3TFR - chains A and T of the 4 polymer chains in the assembly; structure by X-ray diffraction, 2.00 A resolution.

# Chain A
Molecule: DNA polymerase beta
Organism: Homo sapiens
Notes: EC 2.7.7.7, 4.2.99.-
UniProt: P06746 (DPOLB_HUMAN); residue numbers follow UniProt; this construct covers 1-335
Sequence (335 residues; numbered 1 to 335; the number before each row is that of its first residue):
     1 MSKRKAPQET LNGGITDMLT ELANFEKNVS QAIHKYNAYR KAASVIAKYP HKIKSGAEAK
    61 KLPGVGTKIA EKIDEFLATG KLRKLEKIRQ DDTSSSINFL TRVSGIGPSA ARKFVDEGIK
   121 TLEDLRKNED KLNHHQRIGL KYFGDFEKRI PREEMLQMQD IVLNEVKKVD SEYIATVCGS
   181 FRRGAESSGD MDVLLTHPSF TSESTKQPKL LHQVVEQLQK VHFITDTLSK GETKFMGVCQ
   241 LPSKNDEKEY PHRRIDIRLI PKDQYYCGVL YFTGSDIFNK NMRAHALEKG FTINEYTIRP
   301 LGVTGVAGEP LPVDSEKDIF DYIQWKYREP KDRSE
Unresolved in the structure: 1-9
Metal / ion sites: Na+ site 1: Lys60, Leu62, Val65 (shared with 1 residue of chain D); Na+ site 2: Thr101, Val103, Ile106 (shared with 1 residue of chain P); Mg2+ site 1: Asp190, Asp192 (together with F3A); Mg2+ site 2: Asp190, Asp192, Asp256 (together with F3A) (shared with 1 residue of chain P)
Residues lining bound ligands: F3A (2'-deoxy-5'-O-[(S)-{difluoro[(S)-hydroxy(phosphonooxy)phosphoryl]methyl}(hydroxy)phosphoryl]adenosine): Arg149, Gly179, Ser180, Arg183, Ser188, Gly189, Asp190, Asp192, Tyr271, Phe272, Thr273, Gly274, Ser275, Asp276, Asn279, Arg283
UniProt features mapped onto this chain:
  - region: Arg183 to Asp192 (DNA-binding)
  - active site: Lys72 (Nucleophile)
  - binding site (K(+)): Lys60, Leu62, Val65, Thr101, Val103, Ile106
  - binding site (Na(+)): Lys60, Leu62, Val65, Thr101, Val103, Ile106
  - binding site (dATP): Arg149, Ser180, Arg183, Gly189, Asp190
  - binding site (dCTP): Arg149, Ser180, Arg183, Gly189, Asp190
  - binding site (dGTP): Arg149, Ser180, Arg183, Gly189, Asp190, Asp192
  - binding site (dTTP): Arg149, Ser180, Arg183, Gly189, Asp190
  - binding site (Mg(2+)): Asp190, Asp192, Asp256
  - modified residue: Lys72 (N6-acetyllysine), Arg83 (Omega-N-methylarginine), Arg152 (Omega-N-methylarginine)
  - cross-link (Glycyl lysine isopeptide (Lys-Gly)): Lys41 (interchain with G-Cter in ubiquitin), Lys61 (interchain with G-Cter in ubiquitin), Lys81 (interchain with G-Cter in ubiquitin)
  - natural variant: Leu22 (L22P: Found in a gastric cancer sample; uncertain significance), Tyr39 (Y39C: Found in a gastric cancer sample; uncertain significance), Gly118 (G118V: Decreased DNA-directed DNA polymerase activity), Arg137 (R137Q: Decreased function in base-excision repair), Arg149 (R149I: Decreased DNA-directed DNA polymerase activity), Asp160 (D160N: Found in a gastric cancer sample; uncertain significance), Cys239 (C239R: Found in a gastric cancer sample; uncertain significance), Lys289 (K289M: Found in a colon cancer sample; uncertain significance), Asn294 (N294D: Found in a gastric cancer sample; uncertain significance), Glu295 (E295K: Found in a gastric cancer sample; uncertain significance)
  - mutagenesis: Phe25 (F25W: No effect on 5'-dRP lyase activity. Decreased ssDNA binding), His34 (H34G: Decreased 5'-dRP lyase activity. Decreased ssDNA binding), Lys35 (K35A: Decreased 5'-dRP lyase activity. Decreased ssDNA binding. Loss of 5'-dRP lyase activity; when associated with A-68 and A-72. Decreased ssDNA binding; when associated with A-68 and A-72 ...), Tyr39 (Y39F: No effect on 5'-dRP lyase activity; Y39Q: Abolishes DNA polymerase and 5'-dRP lyase activity), Lys41 (K41R: Abolishes ubiquitination; when associated with R-61 and R-81), Lys60 (K60A: Decreased 5'-dRP lyase activity. Decreased ssDNA binding), Lys61 (K61R: Abolishes ubiquitination; when associated with R-41 and R-81), Lys68 (K68A: No effect on 5'-dRP lyase activity. Decreased ssDNA binding. Loss of 5'-dRP lyase activity; when associated with A-35 and A-72. Decreased ssDNA binding; when associated with A-35 and A-72 ...), Glu71 (E71Q: No effect on 5'-dRP lyase activity. No effect on structure shown by circular dichroism. No effect on ssDNA binding), Lys72 (K72A: Severely reduced 5'-dRP lyase activity. Does not affect ssDNA binding. Loss of 5'-dRP lyase activity; when associated with A-35 and A-68. Decreased ssDNA binding ...), Glu75 (E75A: Slightly decreased 5'-dRP lyase activity. Decreased ssDNA binding. No effect on structure shown by circular dichroism), Lys81 (K81R: Abolishes ubiquitination; when associated with R-41 and R-61), 5 further mutagenesis entries in UniProt
From the paper describing this entry:
  - binding site for F3A: Asp276

# Chain T
Molecule: 16-nt DNA strand
Sequence (16 nucleotides; numbered 1 to 16; the number before each row is that of its first residue):
     1 CCGACTGCGC ATCAGC

# Interface between chain A and chain T
Residue-residue contacts - 27 pairs, chain A then chain T:
  His34(A) with DC5(T), stacking on the base
  Asn37(A) with DT6(T), base contact
  Asn133(A) with DT12(T), phosphate contact
  Ser229(A) with DC10(T), phosphate contact; DA11(T), phosphate contact
  Lys230(A) with DC10(T), hydrogen bond to the phosphate; DA11(T), hydrogen bond to the phosphate
  Gly231(A) with DC10(T), hydrogen bond to the phosphate
  Glu232(A) with DC10(T), hydrogen bond to the phosphate
  Thr233(A) with DG9(T), hydrogen bond to the phosphate; DC10(T), hydrogen bond to the phosphate
  Lys234(A) with DG9(T), hydrogen bond to the base; DC10(T), hydrogen bond to the phosphate
  Arg258(A) with DG9(T), sugar contact
  Tyr271(A) with DG7(T), base contact
  Lys280(A) with DT6(T), salt bridge to the phosphate
  Arg283(A) with DT6(T), hydrogen bond to the base; DG7(T), hydrogen bond to the sugar
  Ala284(A) with DT6(T), sugar contact
  Leu287(A) with DT6(T), phosphate contact; DG7(T), phosphate contact
  Thr292(A) with DG7(T), hydrogen bond to the phosphate
  Ile293(A) with DG7(T), sugar contact
  Asn294(A) with DG7(T), phosphate contact; DC8(T), hydrogen bond to the phosphate
  Glu295(A) with DC8(T), sugar contact
  Tyr296(A) with DG9(T), hydrogen bond to the phosphate
Interface residues without a listed pair, chain A (22 interface residues in all): His134, Leu228

# Summary
22 residues of chain A and 8 residues of chain T are in contact; the contacts include 13 hydrogen bonds, 1
salt bridge and 1 aromatic stacking contact. Polar contacts include Lys234(A)-DG9(T), Arg283(A)-DT6(T) and
Arg283(A)-DG7(T). Bound to chain A: compound F3A. The paper reports a binding site for F3A at Asp276(A).
Here chain A is DNA polymerase beta (Homo sapiens) and chain T is a 16-nt DNA strand. Entry 3TFR (Ternary
complex structure of DNA polymerase beta with a gapped DNA substrate and a, b dAMP(CF2)PP ...) was determined
by X-ray diffraction (same publication as 3TFS).
